PDB entry 9RCR | X-ray diffraction, 2.80 A resolution | chains A and B

# Chain A (and B)
Molecule: Glycyl radical protein
From: Raoultella planticola
Notes: chain B of this document is another copy of the same molecule, construct and numbering; everything in this record applies to it too
UniProtKB: A0AAN5KVK2 (A0AAN5KVK2_RAOPL); the construct has insertions or renumbered stretches relative to UniProt, so the offset changes along the chain: 2-588 = UniProt 2-588; 594-793 = UniProt 648-847
Amino-acid sequence (816 residues; each row starts with the number of its first residue; numbers below 1 keep their minus sign (Met-22 is residue -22)):
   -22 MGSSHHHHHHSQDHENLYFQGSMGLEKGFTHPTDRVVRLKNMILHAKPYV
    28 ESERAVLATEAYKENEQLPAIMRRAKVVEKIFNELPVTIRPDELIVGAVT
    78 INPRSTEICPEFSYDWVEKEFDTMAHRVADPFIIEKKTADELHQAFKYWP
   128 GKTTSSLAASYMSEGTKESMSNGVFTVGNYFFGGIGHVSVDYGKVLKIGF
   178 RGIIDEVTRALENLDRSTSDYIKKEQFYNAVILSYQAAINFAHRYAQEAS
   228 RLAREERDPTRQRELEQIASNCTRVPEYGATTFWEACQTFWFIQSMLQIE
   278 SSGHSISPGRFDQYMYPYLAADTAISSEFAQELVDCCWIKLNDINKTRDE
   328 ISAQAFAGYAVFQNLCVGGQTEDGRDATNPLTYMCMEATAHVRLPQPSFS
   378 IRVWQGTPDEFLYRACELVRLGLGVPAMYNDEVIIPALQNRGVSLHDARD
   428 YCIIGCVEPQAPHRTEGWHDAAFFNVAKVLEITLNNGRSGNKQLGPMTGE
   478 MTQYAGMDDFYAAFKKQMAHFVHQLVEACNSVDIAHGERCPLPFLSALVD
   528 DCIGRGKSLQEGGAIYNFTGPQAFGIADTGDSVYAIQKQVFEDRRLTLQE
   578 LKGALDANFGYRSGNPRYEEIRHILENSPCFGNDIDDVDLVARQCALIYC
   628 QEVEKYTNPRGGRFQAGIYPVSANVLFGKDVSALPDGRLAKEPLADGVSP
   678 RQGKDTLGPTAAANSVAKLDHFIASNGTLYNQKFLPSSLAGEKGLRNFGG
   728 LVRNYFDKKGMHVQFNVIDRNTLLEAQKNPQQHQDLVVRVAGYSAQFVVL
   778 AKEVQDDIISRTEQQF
Unresolved in the structure: -22 to 1
Sequence notes: initiating methionine (-22); expression tag (-21 to 1); conflict Ile162 (Val in A0AAN5KVK2); linker (589-593)
Small-molecule neighbours: r-1,2-propanediol (PGR): Asn156, His164, His281, Ser282, Phe333, Phe339, Ile431, Gly432, Cys433, Glu435, His446, Asp447, Tyr646, Val648

# Chain A / chain B interface
Residue-residue contacts (55):
  Glu43(A) - Pro127(B)
  Glu43(A) - Gly128(B)
  Glu43(A) - Lys129(B)
  Glu43(A) - Arg516(B)  hydrogen bond (backbone-side chain)
  Gln44(A) - Gly128(B)  hydrogen bond (backbone-backbone)
  Gln44(A) - Ser133(B)
  Gln44(A) - Leu134(B)
  Gln44(A) - Ser137(B)
  Gln44(A) - Arg516(B)
  Leu45(A) - Leu134(B)
  Leu45(A) - Ser137(B)
  Leu45(A) - Arg516(B)
  Pro46(A) - Leu134(B)
  Pro46(A) - Ser137(B)
  Pro46(A) - Tyr138(B)
  Gly128(A) - Glu43(B)
  Gly128(A) - Gln44(B)  hydrogen bond (backbone-backbone)
  Lys129(A) - Glu43(B)
  Ser133(A) - Gln44(B)
  Leu134(A) - Gln44(B)
  Leu134(A) - Leu45(B)
  Leu134(A) - Pro46(B)
  Ser137(A) - Gln44(B)  hydrogen bond (side chain-backbone)
  Ser137(A) - Leu45(B)
  Ser137(A) - Gln203(B)  hydrogen bond (backbone-side chain)
  Tyr138(A) - Pro46(B)
  Tyr138(A) - Ile199(B)
  Tyr138(A) - Gln203(B)
  Arg193(A) - His500(B)  hydrogen bond (backbone-side chain)
  Ser196(A) - Asn507(B)
  Ser196(A) - Asn635(B)
  Ser196(A) - Pro636(B)
  Tyr198(A) - His500(B)
  Tyr198(A) - Glu504(B)
  Ile199(A) - Tyr138(B)  hydrophobic
  Ile199(A) - Glu504(B)
  Ile199(A) - Asn507(B)
  Ile199(A) - Ile511(B)  hydrophobic
  Lys200(A) - Tyr138(B)
  Glu202(A) - Glu504(B)
  Gln203(A) - Ser137(B)  hydrogen bond (side chain-backbone)
  Gln203(A) - Tyr138(B)
  His500(A) - Arg193(B)  hydrogen bond (side chain-backbone)
  His500(A) - Tyr198(B)
  Glu504(A) - Tyr198(B)  hydrogen bond
  Asn507(A) - Ser196(B)
  Asn507(A) - Ile199(B)
  Ile511(A) - Lys200(B)
  Glu515(A) - Lys200(B)  salt bridge
  Arg516(A) - Glu43(B)  hydrogen bond (side chain-backbone)
  Arg516(A) - Gln44(B)
  Tyr633(A) - Ser194(B)
  Thr634(A) - Thr195(B)
  Asn635(A) - Ser196(B)
  Pro636(A) - Ser196(B)
Other interface residues (no listed pair), chain A (31 interface residues in all): Pro127, Ser194, Thr195, Ser508
Other interface residues (no listed pair), chain B (30 interface residues in all): Arg50, Ser508, Tyr633, Thr634

# Overview
31 residues of chain A face 30 of chain B across their interface; the contacts include 10 hydrogen bonds and 1
salt bridge. Polar contacts include Glu515(A)-Lys200(B), Glu43(A)-Arg516(B) and Ser137(A)-Gln44(B). Ligands of
chain A: r-1,2-propanediol.
Chain A and chain B are both Glycyl radical protein (Raoultella planticola); the structure, 1,2-propanediol
dehydratase with 0.1 % 1,2-propanediol additive, was determined by X-ray diffraction (same publication as
9RCO, 9RCP and 9RCQ).
